PDB entry 9JO2 | electron microscopy, 3.00 A resolution | chains D and J of the 11 polymer chains in the assembly

Chain D:
Protein: Histone H2B
From: Xenopus laevis
UniProtKB: A0A8J0U496 (A0A8J0U496_XENLA); residues 1-122 here correspond to UniProt positions 5-126 (UniProt number = residue number + 4)
Sequence (122 residues; each row starts with the number of its first residue):
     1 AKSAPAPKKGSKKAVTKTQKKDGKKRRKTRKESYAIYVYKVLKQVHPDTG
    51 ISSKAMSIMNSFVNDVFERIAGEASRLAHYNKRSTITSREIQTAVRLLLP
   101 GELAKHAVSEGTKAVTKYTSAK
Unresolved in the structure: 1-28, 122

Chain J:
Molecule: 146-nt DNA strand
From: Escherichia coli K-12
Sequence (146 nucleotides; row label = number of the first residue in the row):
     1 ATCGGATGTATATATCTGACACGTGCCTGGAGACTAGGGAGTAATCCCCT
    51 TGGCGGTTAAAACGCGGGGGACAGCGCGTACGTGCGTTTAAGCGGTGCTA
   101 GAGCTGTCTACGACCAATTGAGCGGCCTCGGCACCGGGATTCTCGA

Interface between chain D and chain J:
Pairs across the interface (13; chain D residue first):
  Thr29(D) - DC104(J)  hydrogen bond to the phosphate
  Tyr39(D) - DC20(J)  phosphate contact
  Tyr39(D) - DA21(J)  phosphate contact
  Gly50(D) - DC20(J)  phosphate contact
  Ile51(D) - DA19(J)  sugar contact
  Ile51(D) - DC20(J)  phosphate contact
  Ser52(D) - DA19(J)  hydrogen bond to the phosphate
  Ser53(D) - DA19(J)  hydrogen bond to the phosphate
  Arg83(D) - DG39(J)  phosphate contact
  Arg83(D) - DA40(J)  salt bridge to the phosphate
  Ser84(D) - DG38(J)  hydrogen bond to the phosphate
  Ser84(D) - DG39(J)  hydrogen bond to the phosphate
  Thr85(D) - DG39(J)  hydrogen bond to the phosphate

Overview:
9 residues of chain D face 7 of chain J across their interface, with 6 hydrogen bonds and 1 salt bridge. Polar
pairs include Thr29(D)-DC104(J), Ser52(D)-DA19(J) and Ser53(D)-DA19(J).
Chain D is Histone H2B (Xenopus laevis) and chain J is a 146-nt DNA strand (Escherichia coli K-12); the
structure, Structure of isw1-nucleosome complex in Apo* state, was determined by electron microscopy (same
publication as 9JNT, 9JNU, 9JNV, 9JO5, 9LIU and 9LJ2).
